PDB entry 5EPQ | X-ray diffraction, 1.75 A resolution | chain A

[Chain A]
Protein: Milk protein
Source organism: Diploptera punctata
UniProt: Q6SVB6 (Q6SVB6_DIPPU); residues -8 to 155 here correspond to UniProt positions 1-164 (UniProt number = residue number + 9)
Chain sequence (164 residues; numbered -8 to 155; the number before each row is that of its first residue; numbers below 1 keep their minus sign (Ile-8 is residue -8)):
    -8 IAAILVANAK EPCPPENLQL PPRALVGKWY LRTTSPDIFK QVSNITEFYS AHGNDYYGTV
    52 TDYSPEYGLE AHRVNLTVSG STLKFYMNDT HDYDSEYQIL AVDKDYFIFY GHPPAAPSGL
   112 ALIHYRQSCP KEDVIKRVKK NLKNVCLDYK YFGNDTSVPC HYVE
Not modelled in the structure: -8 to 0, 154-155
Disulfides: Cys4-Cys137, Cys120-Cys151
Glycans and other covalent adducts: N-acetylglucosamine (NAG) linked to Asn35, Asn66, Asn79, Asn145

[Summary]
N-acetylglucosamine is covalently linked to Asn35, Asn66, Asn79 and Asn145.
Chain A is Milk protein (Diploptera punctata); the structure, Structure at 1.75 A resolution of a
glycosylated, lipid-binding, lipocalin-like protein, was determined by X-ray diffraction (same publication as
4NYQ and 4NYR).
